Entry 7U5E (electron microscopy, 4.03 A resolution (low resolution: residue-level contacts below are approximate; hydrogen-bond / salt-bridge calls are withheld)); this record covers chains 2 and C of the 13 polymer chains in the assembly.

# Chain 2
Molecule: Target strand DNA
Sequence (116 nucleotides; each row starts with the number of its first residue; numbers below 1 keep their minus sign (DC-55 is residue -55)):
   -55 CTGGCTGGCGAACGAGCGCAAGGTGGTGGCCCCATCAGCCACATCCCGGC
    -5 ACTCGAAGTCCCCAACTTGGATGATTTCTTCCAGTCCTGGTAAGCACCCG
    45 AATCATCCTCTTGCGG
Disordered / not traced: -55 to 4, 38-60

# Chain C
Molecule: Cas7
From: Aeromonas salmonicida
Chain sequence (347 residues; row label = number of the first residue in the row):
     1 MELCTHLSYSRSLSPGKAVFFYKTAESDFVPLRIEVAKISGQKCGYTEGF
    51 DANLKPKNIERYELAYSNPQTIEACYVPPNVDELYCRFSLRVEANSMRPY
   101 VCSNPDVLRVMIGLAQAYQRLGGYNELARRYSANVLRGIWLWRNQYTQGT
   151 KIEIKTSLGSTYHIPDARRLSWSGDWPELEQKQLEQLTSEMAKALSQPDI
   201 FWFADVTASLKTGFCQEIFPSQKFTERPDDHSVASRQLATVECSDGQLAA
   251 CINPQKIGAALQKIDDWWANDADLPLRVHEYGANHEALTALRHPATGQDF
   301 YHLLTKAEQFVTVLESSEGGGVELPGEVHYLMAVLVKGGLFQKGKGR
Disordered / not traced: 1-2, 345-347

# How chain 2 and chain C interact
Pairs across the interface (9; chain 2 residue first):
  DT20(2) - Tyr66(C)
  DT20(2) - Ser67(C)
  DT21(2) - Asn68(C)
  DT21(2) - His231(C)
  DC22(2) - Asn68(C)
  DC22(2) - Gln70(C)
  DT29(2) - Leu340(C)
  DT29(2) - Gln342(C)
  DC30(2) - Gln342(C)
Other interface residues (no listed pair), chain 2 (8 interface residues in all): DT19, DC26, DC31
Other interface residues (no listed pair), chain C (12 interface residues in all): His6, Lys43, Pro69, Phe224, Lys343

# Summary
The interface between chain 2 and chain C involves 8 residues on one side and 12 on the other.
Chain 2 is Target strand DNA and chain C is Cas7 (Aeromonas salmonicida); the structure, I-F3b Cascade-TniQ
partial R-loop complex, was determined by electron microscopy together with 7U5D from the same study.
